8BEF - chains N and f of the 22 polymer chains in the assembly; structure by electron microscopy, 2.13 A resolution.

== Chain N ==
Molecule: NADH-ubiquinone oxidoreductase chain 2
Source organism: Arabidopsis thaliana
Notes: EC 7.1.1.2
Reference sequence: O05000 (NU2M_ARATH); residues 1-499 here = UniProt positions 1-499
Sequence (499 residues; numbered 1 to 499; the number before each row is that of its first residue):
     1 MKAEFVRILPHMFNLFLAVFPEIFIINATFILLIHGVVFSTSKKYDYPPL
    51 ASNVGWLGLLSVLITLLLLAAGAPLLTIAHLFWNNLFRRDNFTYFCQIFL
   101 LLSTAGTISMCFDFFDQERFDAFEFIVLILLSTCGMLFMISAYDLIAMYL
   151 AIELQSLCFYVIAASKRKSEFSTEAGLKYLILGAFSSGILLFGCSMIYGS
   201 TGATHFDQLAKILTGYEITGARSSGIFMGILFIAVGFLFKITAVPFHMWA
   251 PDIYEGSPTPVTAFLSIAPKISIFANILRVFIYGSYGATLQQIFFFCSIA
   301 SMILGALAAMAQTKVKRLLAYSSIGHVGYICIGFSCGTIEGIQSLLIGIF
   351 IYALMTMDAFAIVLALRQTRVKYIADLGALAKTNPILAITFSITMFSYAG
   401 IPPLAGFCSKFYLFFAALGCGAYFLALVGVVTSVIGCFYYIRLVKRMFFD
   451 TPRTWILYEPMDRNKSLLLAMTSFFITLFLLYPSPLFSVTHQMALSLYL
Disordered / not traced: 1-11
Disulfides: Cys336-Cys420
Small-molecule neighbours:
  - 1,2-diacyl-glycerol-3-sn-phosphate (3PH), molecule 1: Phe13, Phe16, Phe20, Ile23, Ile26, Asn27, Phe30
  - 1,2-diacyl-glycerol-3-sn-phosphate (3PH), molecule 2: Asn27, Phe30, Ile31, Ile34, His35, Phe39, Tyr45
  - phosphatidylcholine (PC7; (7S)-4-hydroxy-N,N,N-trimethyl-9-oxo-7-[(palmitoyloxy)methyl]-3,5,8-trioxa-4-phosphahexacosan-1-aminium 4-oxide), molecule 1: Leu63, Leu66, Leu67, Ala70, Ala71, Leu102, Leu354, Leu468, Met471, Thr472, Phe475
  - phosphatidylcholine (PC7), molecule 2: Asn384, Pro385, Ile386, Ile389, Pro403, Phe474
  - phosphatidylglycerol (PGT; (1S)-2-{[{[(2R)-2,3-dihydroxypropyl]oxy}(hydroxy)phosphoryl]oxy}-1-[(palmitoyloxy)methyl]ethyl stearate), molecule 1: Met12, Phe16, Val19, Ile23, Ile26, Phe138
  - phosphatidylglycerol (PGT), molecule 2: Leu418, Tyr423, Ala426, Leu427, Val430
  - phosphatidylethanolamine (PTY), molecule 1: Trp56, Leu102, Ser103, Ala105, Gly106, Ser109, Leu354, Met357, Arg463, Asn464, Leu467, Leu468, Met471, Phe474, Phe475
  - phosphatidylethanolamine (PTY), molecule 2: Ala70, Ala73, Asn91, Tyr94, Phe95, Cys96, Ile98, Phe99, Leu102, Ile271, Phe274, Ala275, Leu346, Ile349, Phe350, Leu354, Leu486, Val489, Thr490, Met493
  - phosphatidylethanolamine (PTY), molecule 3: Phe295, Phe296, Ile299, Ala300, Ile303, Leu304, Cys420, Gly421, Ala422, Phe424
  - phosphatidylethanolamine (PTY), molecule 4: Met310, Leu427, Val431, Val434, Ile435, Phe438, Arg442, Lys445
  - phosphatidylethanolamine (PTY), molecule 5: Phe350, Phe474, Phe475, Leu478, Phe479, Leu481, Tyr482, Pro485, Leu486, Val489
  - Q7G (2-{[(4-O-alpha-D-glucopyranosyl-alpha-D-glucopyranosyl)oxy]methyl}-4-{[(3beta,9beta,14beta,17beta,25R)-spirost-5-en-3-yl]oxy}butyl 4-O-alpha-D-glucopyranosyl-alpha-D-glucopyranoside): Pro403, Phe407, Cys408, Phe411, Tyr412, Leu480, Leu481, Phe487
  - UQ5 (2,3-dimethoxy-5-methyl-6-(3,11,15,19-tetramethyl-eicosa-2,6,10,14,18-pentaenyl)-[1,4]benzoquinone): Val244, Pro245, His247, Met248, Phe296, Cys297, Ala300, Leu304

== Chain f ==
Molecule: At4g16450
Source organism: Arabidopsis thaliana
Reference sequence: Q84W12 (Q84W12_ARATH); residues 1-106 here = UniProt positions 1-106
Sequence (106 residues; row label = number of the first residue in the row):
     1 MNTDITALEKAQYPVVDRNPAFTKVVGNFSTLDYLRFSTITGISVTVGYL
    51 SGIKPGIKGPSMVTGGLIGLMGGFMYAYQNSAGRLMGFFPNDGEVASYQK
   101 RGGFSK
Disordered / not traced: 102-106
Modified residues: Met1 (N-formylmethionine; FME)
Small-molecule neighbours:
  - 1,2-diacyl-glycerol-3-sn-phosphate (3PH), molecule 1: Phe22, Thr23, Phe74, Met75
  - 1,2-diacyl-glycerol-3-sn-phosphate (3PH), molecule 2: Val45, Gly59, Pro60, Met62, Val63, Thr64, Gly66, Leu67, Leu70, Met71
  - phosphatidylcholine (PC7; (7S)-4-hydroxy-N,N,N-trimethyl-9-oxo-7-[(palmitoyloxy)methyl]-3,5,8-trioxa-4-phosphahexacosan-1-aminium 4-oxide), molecule 1: Arg36, Tyr76, Asn80, Phe89
  - phosphatidylcholine (PC7), molecule 2: Thr46, Tyr49, Leu50, Ile53
  - phosphatidylglycerol (PGT; (1S)-2-{[{[(2R)-2,3-dihydroxypropyl]oxy}(hydroxy)phosphoryl]oxy}-1-[(palmitoyloxy)methyl]ethyl stearate): Thr46, Val47, Leu50, Ser51

== Interface between chain N and chain f ==
Contacting residue pairs (67; chain N residue first):
  Phe13(N) with Tyr78(f)
  Asn14(N) with Ile5(f); Asn19(f), hydrogen bond; Pro20(f), hydrogen bond (side chain-backbone); Tyr78(f), hydrogen bond; Met86(f)
  Leu15(N) with Thr3(f); Asp4(f); Ile5(f), hydrophobic
  Phe20(N) with Met75(f); Gln79(f)
  Phe24(N) with Ile68(f); Met71(f), hydrophobic; Gly72(f); Met75(f), hydrophobic
  Asn27(N) with Met71(f)
  Ala28(N) with Met71(f)
  Ile31(N) with Thr64(f); Ile68(f), hydrophobic
  Leu32(N) with Ile68(f), hydrophobic
  His35(N) with Ile57(f); Ser61(f); Thr64(f), hydrogen bond
  Phe39(N) with Pro60(f), hydrophobic
  Tyr45(N) with Gly56(f); Ile57(f), hydrophobic; Pro60(f)
  Pro48(N) with Pro55(f)
  Pro49(N) with Pro55(f)
  Leu50(N) with Pro55(f), hydrophobic; Ile57(f), hydrophobic
  Ser52(N) with Lys54(f)
  Asn53(N) with Ser51(f), hydrogen bond; Gly52(f); Ile57(f); Ser61(f), hydrogen bond
  Trp56(N) with Ser51(f)
  Leu57(N) with Thr64(f); Gly65(f)
  Leu60(N) with Ser44(f)
  Ser61(N) with Ile68(f)
  Ile64(N) with Ser44(f)
  Leu67(N) with Tyr76(f)
  Leu68(N) with Tyr76(f), hydrophobic; Gln79(f), hydrogen bond (backbone-side chain)
  Ala71(N) with Tyr76(f); Phe89(f)
  Gly72(N) with Gln79(f)
  Pro74(N) with Glu9(f); Phe88(f), hydrophobic
  Leu75(N) with Gln79(f); Phe88(f), hydrophobic; Phe89(f), hydrophobic
  Thr77(N) with Ala7(f); Leu8(f), hydrogen bond (backbone-backbone); Glu9(f), hydrogen bond
  Ile78(N) with Ile5(f); Ala7(f), hydrophobic; Met86(f), hydrophobic
  Ala79(N) with Asp4(f); Ile5(f), hydrogen bond (backbone-backbone); Thr6(f), hydrogen bond (backbone-backbone)
  His80(N) with Thr6(f), hydrogen bond (side chain-backbone); Ala7(f); Leu8(f)
  Leu81(N) with Asp4(f)
  Phe82(N) with Asn2(f)
Interface residues without a listed pair, chain N (39 interface residues in all): Met12, Leu17, Ile23, Ala73, Asp116
Interface residues without a listed pair, chain f (39 interface residues in all): Met1, Phe22, Ile40, Ile43, Val47, Gly48, Ala82, Gly83

== In short ==
The chain N/chain f interface involves 39 residues from each chain; the contacts include 12 hydrogen bonds.
Among the polar pairs are Asn14(N)-Asn19(f), Asn14(N)-Pro20(f) and Asn14(N)-Tyr78(f). One phosphatidylcholine
molecule and 2 1,2-diacyl-glycerol-3-sn-phosphate molecules are bound between chain N and chain f.
Here chain N is NADH-ubiquinone oxidoreductase chain 2 and chain f is At4g16450, both from Arabidopsis
thaliana. Entry 8BEF (Cryo-EM structure of the Arabidopsis thaliana I+III2 supercomplex (CI membrane core))
was determined by electron microscopy together with 8BED, 8BEE, 8BEH, 8BEL, 8BEP, 8BPX, 8BQ5 and 8BQ6 from the
same study.
